PDB entry 5GZG | X-ray diffraction, 2.00 A resolution | chain A

[Chain A]
Protein: Galectin-8
Source organism: Homo sapiens
Notes: fragment: carbohydrate recognition domain
UniProt: O00214 (LEG8_HUMAN); numbering as in UniProt (aligned over 1-186)
Chain sequence (189 residues; numbered -2 to 186; the number before each row is that of its first residue; numbers below 1 keep their minus sign (Gly-2 is residue -2)):
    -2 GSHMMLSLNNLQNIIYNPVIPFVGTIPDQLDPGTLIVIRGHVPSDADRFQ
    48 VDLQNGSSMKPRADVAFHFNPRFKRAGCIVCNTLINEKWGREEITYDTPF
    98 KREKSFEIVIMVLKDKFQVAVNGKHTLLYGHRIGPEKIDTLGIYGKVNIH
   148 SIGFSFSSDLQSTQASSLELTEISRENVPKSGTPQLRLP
Not modelled in the structure: -2 to 4, 154-186
Differences from the reference sequence: expression tag (-2 to 0)
Bound ions: Ni2+: Asp25, His38, His147
From the paper describing this entry:
  - Ni2+ coordination: Asp25, His38, His147

[In short]
The Ni2+ site is built by Asp25, His38 and His147. From the paper: Ni2+ coordination by Asp25, His38 and
His147.
Chain A is Galectin-8 (Homo sapiens); the structure, Galectin-8 N-terminal domain carbohydrate recognition
domain, was determined by X-ray diffraction together with 5GZC, 5GZD, 5GZE and 5GZF from the same study.
